8BMW - chains R and H of the 15 polymer chains in the assembly; structure by electron microscopy, 3.50 A resolution.

== Chain R ==
Molecule: 48-nt RNA strand
Organism: Saccharolobus solfataricus
Sequence (48 nucleotides; each row starts with the number of its first residue):
     1 AUUGAAAGUUUUUUUUUUUUUUUUUUUUUUUUUUUUUUUUUUUUUUUU

== Chain H ==
Protein: CRISPR-associated Cas7 paralog (Type III-D)
Organism: Saccharolobus solfataricus
UniProtKB: A0A157T120 (A0A157T120_SACSO); numbering as in UniProt (aligned over 1-278)
Sequence (278 residues; row label = number of the first residue in the row):
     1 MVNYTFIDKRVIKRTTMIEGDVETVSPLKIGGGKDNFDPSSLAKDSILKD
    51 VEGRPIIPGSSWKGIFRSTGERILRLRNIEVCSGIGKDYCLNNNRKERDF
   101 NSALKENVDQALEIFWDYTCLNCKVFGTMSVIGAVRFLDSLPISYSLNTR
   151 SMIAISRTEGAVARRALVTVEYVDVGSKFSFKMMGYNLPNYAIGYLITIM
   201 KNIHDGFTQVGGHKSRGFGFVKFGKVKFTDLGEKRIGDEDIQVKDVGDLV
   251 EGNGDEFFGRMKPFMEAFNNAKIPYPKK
Unresolved in the structure: 1-3
Disulfide bonds: Cys-82/Cys-123, Cys-90/Cys-120

== How chain R and chain H interact ==
Contacting residue pairs (53; chain R residue first):
  U35(R) with Met-129(H), base contact; Ser-130(H), base contact; Val-131(H), sugar contact; Ile-132(H), phosphate contact
  U36(R) with Arg-67(H), hydrogen bond to the phosphate; Gly-84(H), hydrogen bond to the sugar; Phe-126(H), sugar contact; Gly-127(H), sugar contact; Thr-128(H), sugar contact; Met-129(H), base contact
  U37(R) with Lys-63(H), phosphate contact; Arg-67(H), salt bridge to the phosphate; Gly-84(H), sugar contact; Ile-85(H), sugar contact
  U38(R) with Ser-60(H), sugar contact; Ser-61(H), hydrogen bond to the phosphate; Gly-64(H), sugar contact; Ile-65(H), base contact; Ser-68(H), hydrogen bond to the base; Ile-85(H), phosphate contact; Lys-214(H), hydrogen bond to the base
  U39(R) with Gly-31(H), sugar contact; Gly-33(H), base contact; Pro-58(H), phosphate contact; Ser-60(H), hydrogen bond to the phosphate; Ser-61(H), hydrogen bond to the phosphate
  U40(R) with Lys-29(H), salt bridge to the phosphate; Gly-31(H), hydrogen bond to the phosphate; Lys-34(H), hydrogen bond to the base; Gly-211(H), phosphate contact; Gly-212(H), phosphate contact; Lys-214(H), phosphate contact
  U41(R) with Gly-212(H), phosphate contact; His-213(H), salt bridge to the phosphate; Lys-214(H), hydrogen bond to the phosphate
  U42(R) with Ser-215(H), hydrogen bond to the phosphate; Arg-216(H), salt bridge to the phosphate
  U43(R) with Met-152(H), sugar contact; Ile-153(H), hydrogen bond to the sugar; Ala-154(H), phosphate contact; Val-168(H), base contact; Arg-216(H), salt bridge to the phosphate
  U44(R) with Ile-153(H), phosphate contact; Ala-154(H), phosphate contact; Ile-155(H), hydrogen bond to the phosphate; Arg-157(H), salt bridge to the phosphate
  U45(R) with Ser-151(H), base contact; Met-152(H), phosphate contact; Ile-153(H), hydrogen bond to the phosphate; Leu-167(H), base contact
  U46(R) with Val-162(H), sugar contact; Arg-164(H), hydrogen bond to the base
  U47(R) with Val-162(H), sugar contact
Other interface residues (no listed pair), chain H (41 interface residues in all): Ile-30, Gly-32, Asp-35, Gly-133

== Overview ==
The interface between chain R and chain H involves 13 residues on one side and 41 on the other, with 15
hydrogen bonds and 6 salt bridges. Among the polar pairs are U38(R)/Ser-68(H), U38(R)/Lys-214(H) and
U40(R)/Lys-34(H).
Chain R is a 48-nt RNA strand and chain H is CRISPR-associated Cas7 paralog (Type III-D), both from
Saccharolobus solfataricus; the structure, SsoCsm, was determined by electron microscopy.
